3IL2 - chains B and C of the 4 polymer chains in the assembly; structure by X-ray diffraction, 2.49 A resolution.

== Chain B ==
Name: Redox-sensing transcriptional repressor rex
Source organism: Thermus thermophilus HB27
UniProtKB: Q72I39 (REX_THET2); residue numbers follow UniProt; this construct covers 1-206
Chain sequence (207 residues; numbered 0 to 206; the number before each row is that of its first residue; numbering starts at 0):
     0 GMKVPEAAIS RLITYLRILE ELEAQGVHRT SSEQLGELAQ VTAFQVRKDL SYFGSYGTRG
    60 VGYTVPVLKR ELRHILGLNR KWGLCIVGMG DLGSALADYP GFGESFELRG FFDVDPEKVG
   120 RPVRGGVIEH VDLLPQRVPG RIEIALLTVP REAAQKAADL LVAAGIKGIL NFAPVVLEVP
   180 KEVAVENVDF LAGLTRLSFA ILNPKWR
Disordered / not traced: 0
Construct notes: expression tag (0); engineered mutation Asp90 (Arg in Q72I39)
Modified positions: Mse1 (selenomethionine; parent Met); Mse88 (selenomethionine; parent Met)
Curated features (UniProtKB/Swiss-Prot):
  - DNA-binding region: Thr13 to Phe52 (H-T-H motif)
  - binding site (NAD(+)): Gly87 to Gly89, Leu91, Gly92

== Chain C ==
Molecule: Rex operator DNA
Sequence (22 nucleotides; each row starts with the number of its first residue):
     1 CGCUGUGAAC GCGUUCACAG CG
Construct notes: engineered mutation BRU_4 (Dt in 3IL2), BRU_6 (Dt in 3IL2), BRU_14 (Dt in 3IL2), BRU_15 (Dt in 3IL2)
Modified positions: BRU (5-bromo-2'-deoxyuridine-5'-monophosphate) at position 4, BRU (5-bromo-2'-deoxyuridine-5'-monophosphate) at position 6, BRU (5-bromo-2'-deoxyuridine-5'-monophosphate) at position 14, BRU (5-bromo-2'-deoxyuridine-5'-monophosphate) at position 15

== How chain B and chain C interact ==
Residue-residue contacts (13):
  Pro4(B) - DG13(C)  phosphate contact
  Pro4(B) - BRU_14(C)  phosphate contact
  Ala6(B) - BRU_14(C)  phosphate contact
  Arg10(B) - BRU_14(C)  salt bridge to the phosphate
  Phe43(B) - DC16(C)  base contact
  Phe43(B) - DA17(C)  base contact
  Gln44(B) - BRU_14(C)  sugar contact
  Gln44(B) - BRU_15(C)  phosphate contact
  Lys47(B) - BRU_15(C)  base contact
  Tyr51(B) - BRU_14(C)  base contact
  Arg58(B) - DG20(C)  base contact
  Arg58(B) - DC21(C)  hydrogen bond to the sugar
  Arg58(B) - DG22(C)  sugar contact
Other interface residues (no listed pair), chain B (11 interface residues in all): Thr41, Arg46, Thr57
Other interface residues (no listed pair), chain C (9 interface residues in all): DC18

== Overview ==
11 residues of chain B face 9 of chain C across their interface; the contacts include 1 hydrogen bond and 1
salt bridge. Polar contacts include Arg58(B)-DC21(C) and Arg10(B)-BRU_14(C). From UniProt: 5 NAD+-binding
residues on chain B.
Chain B is Redox-sensing transcriptional repressor rex (Thermus thermophilus HB27) and chain C is Rex operator
DNA; the structure, Crystal structure of a Rex-family repressor R90D mutant/DNA complex from Thermus
aquaticus, was determined by X-ray diffraction together with 3IKT and 3IKV from the same study.
